Entry 5UZ4 (electron microscopy, 5.80 A resolution (low resolution: residue-level contacts below are approximate; hydrogen-bond / salt-bridge calls are withheld)); this record covers chains A and T of the 21 polymer chains in the assembly.

[Chain A]
Molecule: 16S ribosomal RNA
Source organism: Escherichia coli
Sequence (1527 nucleotides; numbered 6 to 1532; the number before each row is that of its first residue):
     6 GAAGAGUUUG AUCAUGGCUC AGAUUGAACG CUGGCGGCAG GCCUAACACA UGCAAGUCGA
    66 ACGGUAACAG GAAGAAGCUU GCUUCUUUGC UGACGAGUGG CGGACGGGUG AGUAAUGUCU
   126 GGGAAACUGC CUGAUGGAGG GGGAUAACUA CUGGAAACGG UAGCUAAUAC CGCAUAACGU
   186 CGCAAGACCA AAGAGGGGGA CCUUCGGGCC UCUUGCCAUC GGAUGUGCCC AGAUGGGAUU
   246 AGCUAGUAGG UGGGGUAACG GCUCACCUAG GCGACGAUCC CUAGCUGGUC UGAGAGGAUG
   306 ACCAGCCACA CUGGAACUGA GACACGGUCC AGACUCCUAC GGGAGGCAGC AGUGGGGAAU
   366 AUUGCACAAU GGGCGCAAGC CUGAUGCAGC CAUGCCGCGU GUAUGAAGAA GGCCUUCGGG
   426 UUGUAAAGUA CUUUCAGCGG GGAGGAAGGG AGUAAAGUUA AUACCUUUGC UCAUUGACGU
   486 UACCCGCAGA AGAAGCACCG GCUAACUCCG UGCCAGCAGC CGCGGUAAUA CGGAGGGUGC
   546 AAGCGUUAAU CGGAAUUACU GGGCGUAAAG CGCACGCAGG CGGUUUGUUA AGUCAGAUGU
   606 GAAAUCCCCG GGCUCAACCU GGGAACUGCA UCUGAUACUA GCAAGCUUGA GUCUCGUAGA
   666 GGGGGGUAGA AUUCCAGGUG UAGCGGUGAA AUGCGUAGAG AUCUGGAGGA AUACCGGUGG
   726 CGAAGGCGGC CCCCUGGACG AAGACUGACG CUCAGGUGCG AAAGCGUGGG GAGCAAACAG
   786 GAUUAGAUAC CCUGGUAGUC CACGCCGUAA ACGAUGUCGA CUUGGAGGUU GUGCCCUUGA
   846 GGCGUGGCUU CCGGAGCUAA CGCGUUAAGU CGACCGCCUG GGGAGUACGG CCGCAAGGUU
   906 AAAACUCAAA UGAAUUGACG GGGGCCCGCA CAAGCGGUGG AGCAUGUGGU UUAAUUCGAU
   966 GCAACGCGAA GAACCUUACC UGGUCUUGAC AUCCACGGAA GUUUUCAGAG AUGAGAAUGU
  1026 GCCUUCGGGA ACCGUGAGAC AGGUGCUGCA UGGCUGUCGU CAGCUCGUGU UGUGAAAUGU
  1086 UGGGUUAAGU CCCGCAACGA GCGCAACCCU UAUCCUUUGU UGCCAGCGGU CCGGCCGGGA
  1146 ACUCAAAGGA GACUGCCAGU GAUAAACUGG AGGAAGGUGG GGAUGACGUC AAGUCAUCAU
  1206 GGCCCUUACG ACCAGGGCUA CACACGUGCU ACAAUGGCGC AUACAAAGAG AAGCGACCUC
  1266 GCGAGAGCAA GCGGACCUCA UAAAGUGCGU CGUAGUCCGG AUUGGAGUCU GCAACUCGAC
  1326 UCCAUGAAGU CGGAAUCGCU AGUAAUCGUG GAUCAGAAUG CCACGGUGAA UACGUUCCCG
  1386 GGCCUUGUAC ACACCGCCCG UCACACCAUG GGAGUGGGUU GCAAAAGAAG UAGGUAGCUU
  1446 AACCUUCGGG AGGGCGCUUA CCACUUUGUG AUUCAUGACU GGGGUGAAGU CGUAACAAGG
  1506 UAACCGUAGG GGAACCUGCG GUUGGAU
Construct notes: conflict A645 (G61656 in 1095872043)
Covalently attached groups: covalent link G31-C48, A65-C381, G258-C269, G447-C488, G774-C806, G1222-C1322, G1356-C1367; covalent link U49-U365, U1091-U1095, G1419-U1481; covalent link G61-G107, A66-G104, A71-G100, C770-G809, A780-G803, A790-G1497, A1000-G1041, U1085-G1094, A1117-G1156, U1118-G1156, A1213-G1215, A1256-G1278, U1264-G1272, C1443-G1459, U1445-G1457; covalent link G257-A270, G714-A777, A715-A777, G812-A901, G927-A1503, G976-A1362, A1261-A1275

[Chain T]
Protein: 30S ribosomal protein S20
Source organism: Escherichia coli
Reference sequence: B7MAE3 (RS20_ECO45); residues 0-86 here correspond to UniProt positions 1-87 (UniProt number = residue number + 1)
Amino-acid sequence (87 residues; each row starts with the number of its first residue; numbering starts at 0):
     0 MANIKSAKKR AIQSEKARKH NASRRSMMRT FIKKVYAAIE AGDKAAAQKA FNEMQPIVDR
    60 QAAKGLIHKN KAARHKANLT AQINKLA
Unresolved in the structure: 0-1

[Interface between chain A and chain T]
Residue-residue contacts (74):
  A60(A) with Lys4(T); Ser5(T)
  G61(A) with Lys4(T); Ser5(T)
  U103(A) with Lys8(T); Lys15(T)
  G104(A) with Lys8(T); Gln12(T); Lys15(T)
  G105(A) with Gln12(T)
  G107(A) with Arg9(T)
  G108(A) with Arg9(T)
  A131(A) with Asn69(T)
  C132(A) with Lys68(T); Asn69(T)
  U133(A) with Lys68(T)
  C175(A) with His19(T); Lys63(T)
  C176(A) with Arg23(T); Lys63(T)
  G177(A) with Arg23(T); Arg59(T); Gln60(T)
  C178(A) with Arg59(T)
  A179(A) with Arg59(T)
  U180(A) with Arg59(T)
  U185(A) with Ala72(T); Lys75(T)
  C186(A) with Ala72(T); Ala76(T); Thr79(T)
  A192(A) with Gln54(T)
  C193(A) with Gln54(T); Pro55(T); Asp58(T)
  C194(A) with Pro55(T); Asp58(T); Arg59(T); Ala62(T)
  A195(A) with Arg59(T)
  G258(A) with Tyr35(T); Gln81(T)
  G259(A) with Tyr35(T); Asn77(T); Gln81(T)
  G260(A) with Arg73(T)
  U261(A) with Arg73(T); His74(T)
  A262(A) with Asn69(T); Lys70(T)
  A263(A) with Arg73(T)
  C322(A) with Arg17(T); Arg24(T)
  U323(A) with Arg9(T); Asn20(T); Arg24(T)
  G324(A) with Asn20(T)
  G331(A) with Ile3(T); Lys4(T)
  G332(A) with Asn2(T); Ile3(T); Lys4(T)
  U333(A) with Asn2(T)
  G351(A) with Ile3(T)
  G1435(A) with Arg17(T)
  U1436(A) with Arg17(T)
  A1437(A) with Arg24(T); Arg28(T)
  G1438(A) with Arg28(T)
  G1439(A) with Lys32(T)
  A1456(A) with Lys33(T)
  G1457(A) with Thr29(T); Lys33(T)
  G1458(A) with Thr29(T)
Interface residues without a listed pair, chain A (49 interface residues in all): G102, A174, G187, A196, A321, G1459
Interface residues without a listed pair, chain T (45 interface residues in all): Ala6, Ala10, Ile11, Ser13, Ala16, Ser22, Ser25, Met26, Phe30

[Summary]
49 residues of chain A and 45 residues of chain T are in contact.
Chain A is 16S ribosomal RNA and chain T is 30S ribosomal protein S20, both from Escherichia coli; the
structure, The cryo-EM structure of YjeQ bound to the 30S subunit suggests a fidelity checkpoint function for
..., was determined by electron microscopy.
